Entry 6TH0 (X-ray diffraction, 1.75 A resolution); this record covers chain A.

# Chain A
Protein: Acyl-CoA N-acyltransferases (NAT) superfamily protein
Organism: Arabidopsis thaliana
Reference sequence: Q6NLS5 (Q6NLS5_ARATH); residue numbers follow UniProt; this construct covers 20-200
Chain sequence (181 residues; numbered 20 to 200; the number before each row is that of its first residue):
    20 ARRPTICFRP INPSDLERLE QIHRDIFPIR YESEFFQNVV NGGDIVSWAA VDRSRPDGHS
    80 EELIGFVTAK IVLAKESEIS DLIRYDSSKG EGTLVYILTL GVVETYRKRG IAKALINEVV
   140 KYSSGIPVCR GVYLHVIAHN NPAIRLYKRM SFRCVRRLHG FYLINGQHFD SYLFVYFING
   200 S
Disordered / not traced: 20-23, 200
Residues lining bound ligands: acetyl coenzyme A (ACO): I45, F46, L119, G120, V121, Y125, R126, K127, R128, G129, I130, A131, K132, H154, V155, I156, N159, A162, R164, L165, Y166, R168, Y181
From the paper describing this entry:
  - mutagenesis - F46A, P47A, Y50A, E97A: decreased catalytic activity
  - mutagenesis - Y115A, Y181A: abolished catalytic activity
  - mutagenesis - E97A, H154A, H154F: decreased stability
  - mutagenesis - F180A: increased catalytic activity

# Summary
Chain A binds acetyl coenzyme A. The paper reports that F46A, P47A and Y50A, among others, reduce catalytic
activity; E97A, H154A and H154F reduce stability; 9 substitutions were tested in all.
Chain A is Acyl-CoA N-acyltransferases (NAT) superfamily protein (Arabidopsis thaliana); the structure,
Crystal structure of Arabidopsis thaliana NAA60 in complex with acetyl-CoA, was determined by X-ray
diffraction (same publication as 6TGX).
